PDB entry 5FYG | X-ray diffraction, 2.22 A resolution | chain A

[Chain A]
Molecule: Cytochrome P450
Source organism: Marinobacter hydrocarbonoclasticus
UniProt: A1TY82 (A1TY82_MARHV); residues 5-474 here correspond to UniProt positions 1-470 (UniProt number = residue number - 4)
Amino-acid sequence (470 residues; numbered 5 to 474; the number before each row is that of its first residue):
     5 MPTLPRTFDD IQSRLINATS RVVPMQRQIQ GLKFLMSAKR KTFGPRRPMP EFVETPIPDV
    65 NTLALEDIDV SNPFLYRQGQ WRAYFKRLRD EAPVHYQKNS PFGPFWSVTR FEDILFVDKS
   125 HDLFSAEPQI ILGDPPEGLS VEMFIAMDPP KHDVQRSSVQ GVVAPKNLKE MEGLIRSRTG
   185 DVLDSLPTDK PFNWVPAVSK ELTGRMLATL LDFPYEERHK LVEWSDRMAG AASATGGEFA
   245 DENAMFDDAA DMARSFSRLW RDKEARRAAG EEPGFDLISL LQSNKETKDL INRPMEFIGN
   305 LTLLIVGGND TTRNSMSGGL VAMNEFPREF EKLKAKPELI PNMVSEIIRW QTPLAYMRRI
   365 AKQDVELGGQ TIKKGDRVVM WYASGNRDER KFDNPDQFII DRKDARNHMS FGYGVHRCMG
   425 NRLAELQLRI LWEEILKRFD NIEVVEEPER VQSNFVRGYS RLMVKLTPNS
Not modelled in the structure: 5-52
Bound ions: heme Fe: C422 (together with 12-hydroxydodecanoic acid)
Ligand contacts:
  - 12-hydroxydodecanoic acid (12H): Q133, I134, I135, P139, L143, S144, V145, M147, I149, M232, A233, L307, V310, G311, T315, L358, F459
  - heme (HEM): D122, F148, I149, H156, R160, L214, L307, L308, G311, G312, T315, T316, S319, I352, P357, L358, M361, R363, Y386, S414, F415, G416, Y417, V419, H420, R421, C422, M423, G424, L427, A428, Q431

[Summary]
Bound to chain A: heme and 12-hydroxydodecanoic acid.
Chain A is Cytochrome P450 (Marinobacter hydrocarbonoclasticus); the structure, Structure of CYP153A from
Marinobacter aquaeolei in complex with hydroxydodecanoic acid, was determined by X-ray diffraction together
with 5FYF from the same study.
